PDB entry 9CGJ | electron microscopy, 2.80 A resolution | chains A and B of the 5 polymer chains in the assembly

# Chain A
Molecule: Delta-type opioid receptor
From: Homo sapiens
Reference sequence: P41143 (OPRD_HUMAN); residue numbers follow UniProt; this construct covers 38-338
Sequence (303 residues; numbered 36 to 338; the number before each row is that of its first residue):
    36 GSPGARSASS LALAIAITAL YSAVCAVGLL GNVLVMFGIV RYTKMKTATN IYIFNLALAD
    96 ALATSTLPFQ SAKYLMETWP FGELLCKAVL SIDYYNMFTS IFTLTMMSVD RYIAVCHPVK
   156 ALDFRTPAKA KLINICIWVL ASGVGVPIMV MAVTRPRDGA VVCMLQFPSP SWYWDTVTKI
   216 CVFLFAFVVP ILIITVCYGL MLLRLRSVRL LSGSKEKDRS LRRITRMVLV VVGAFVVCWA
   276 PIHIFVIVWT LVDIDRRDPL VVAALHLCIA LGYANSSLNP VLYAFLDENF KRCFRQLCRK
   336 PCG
Disordered / not traced: 36-43, 192-193, 329-338
Cystine bridges: C121-C198
Sequence notes: expression tag (36-37)
Small-molecule neighbours: A1AWC (N-{6-[(4bS,8R,8aS,15bR)-1,8a-dihydroxy-5,6,8,8a,9,15b-hexahydro-7H-4,8-methano[1]benzofuro[3,2-c]pyrido[3,4-b]acridin-7-yl]hexyl}guanidine): D95, A98, D128, Y129, N131, M132, S135, K214, V217, W274, I277, H278, V281, W284, I304, G307, Y308, S311
UniProt features mapped onto this chain:
  - lipidation: C333 (S-palmitoyl cysteine)
What the authors report for this chain:
  - binding site for A1AWC: D95, D128, S135, W284
  - binding site for A1AWC: Y129, M132, V217, I277, S311 (from molecular simulation)
  - mutagenesis - Q105A, K214A: increased signaling in response to A1AWC
  - mutagenesis - Q105A, K214A: abolished signaling in response to DPDPE
  - mutagenesis - Q105A, K214A: abolished binding to DPDPE
  - mutagenesis - Q105A: increased binding to A1AWC
  - mutagenesis - K214A, V281A: unchanged binding to A1AWC
  - mutagenesis - V281A (11-fold): decreased signaling in response to A1AWC
  - mutagenesis - V281A (3-fold): increased signaling in response to DPDPE
  - mutagenesis - V281A: increased binding to DPDPE
  - mutagenesis - D95A, N131A, S135A, S311A: abolished signaling
  - conformationally variable residues (side-chain flip): N131, S135, N310, S311

# Chain B
Molecule: Guanine nucleotide-binding protein G(i) subunit alpha-1
From: Homo sapiens
Notes: EC 3.6.5.-
Reference sequence: P63096 (GNAI1_HUMAN); residue numbers follow UniProt; this construct covers 1-354
Sequence (354 residues; each row starts with the number of its first residue):
     1 MGCTLSAEDK AAVERSKMID RNLREDGEKA AREVKLLLLG AGESGKNTIV KQMKIIHEAG
    61 YSEEECKQYK AVVYSNTIQS IIAIIRAMGR LKIDFGDSAR ADDARQLFVL AGAAEEGFMT
   121 AELAGVIKRL WKDSGVQACF NRSREYQLND SAAYYLNDLD RIAQPNYIPT QQDVLRTRVK
   181 TTGIVETHFT FKDLHFKMFD VGAQRSERKK WIHCFEGVTA IIFCVALSDY DLVLAEDEEM
   241 NRMHASMKLF DSICNNKWFT DTSIILFLNK KDLFEEKIKK SPLTICYPEY AGSNTYEEAA
   301 AYIQCQFEDL NKRKDTKEIY THFTCSTDTK NVQFVFDAVT DVIIKNNLKD CGLF
Disordered / not traced: 1-4, 55-181, 235-239
Sequence notes: engineered mutation N47 (Ser in P63096), A203 (Gly in P63096), A245 (Glu in P63096), S326 (Ala in P63096)
UniProt features mapped onto this chain:
  - region: K35 to K46, T48 (G1 motif), D173 to T181 (G2 motif), F196 to G202, Q204, R205 (G3 motif), I265 to D272 (G4 motif), T324, C325, T327 to T329 (G5 motif)
  - binding site (GTP): E43 to K46, T48, S151, L175 to T181, D200 to G202, Q204, N269 to D272
  - binding site (Mg(2+)): T181
  - modified residue: R178 (ADP-ribosylarginine), Q204 (Deamidated glutamine), C351 (ADP-ribosylcysteine)
  - lipidation: G2 (N-myristoyl glycine), C3 (S-palmitoyl cysteine)
  - natural variant: G40 (G40C: In NEDHISB; G40R: In NEDHISB), G45 (G45D: In NEDHISB), T48 (T48I: In NEDHISB; T48K: In NEDHISB), Q52 (Q52P: In NEDHISB), S75 (deletion: In NEDHISB; uncertain significance), Q172 (deletion: In NEDHISB), D173 (D173V: In NEDHISB), E186 to F189 (deletion: In NEDHISB; uncertain significance), C224 (C224Y: In NEDHISB), K270 (K270N: In NEDHISB; K270R: In NEDHISB), D272 (D272G: In NEDHISB), V332 (V332E: In NEDHISB; uncertain significance)
  - mutagenesis: G42 (G42R: Abolishes switch to an activated conformation and dissociation from beta and gamma subunits upon GTP binding. Abolishes interaction with RGS family members), E116 (E116L: Enhances interaction (inactive GDP-bound) with RGS14), Q147 (Q147L: Enhances interaction (inactive GDP-bound) with RGS14)

# How chain A and chain B interact
Residue-residue contacts (31):
  T84(A) - D350(B)  hydrogen bond (side chain-backbone)
  T84(A) - C351(B)
  R146(A) - C351(B)  hydrogen bond (side chain-backbone)
  A149(A) - N347(B)  hydrogen bond (backbone-side chain)
  V150(A) - I344(B)
  V150(A) - L348(B)  hydrophobic
  P153(A) - T340(B)
  V154(A) - K192(B)
  V154(A) - D193(B)
  L157(A) - R32(B)
  D158(A) - R32(B)
  R160(A) - D350(B)  salt bridge
  R160(A) - C351(B)  hydrogen bond
  M236(A) - L353(B)  hydrophobic
  L240(A) - I344(B)  hydrophobic
  L240(A) - L348(B)  hydrophobic
  V243(A) - I344(B)  hydrophobic
  R244(A) - E318(B)  salt bridge
  R244(A) - D341(B)
  R244(A) - K345(B)
  L245(A) - K345(B)
  E251(A) - D315(B)
  I259(A) - L353(B)
  M262(A) - L353(B)  hydrophobic
  D322(A) - C351(B)
  D322(A) - G352(B)
  E323(A) - G352(B)  hydrogen bond (backbone-backbone)
  E323(A) - L353(B)
  E323(A) - F354(B)  hydrogen bond (side chain-backbone)
  N324(A) - K349(B)
  N324(A) - G352(B)
Other interface residues (no listed pair), chain A (25 interface residues in all): D145, A156, R239, S255, L321
Other interface residues (no listed pair), chain B (21 interface residues in all): L194, Y320, F336, I343

# In short
25 residues of chain A and 21 residues of chain B are in contact, with 6 hydrogen bonds and 2 salt bridges.
Polar pairs include R160(A)-D350(B), R244(A)-E318(B) and T84(A)-D350(B). From the paper: a binding site for
A1AWC at D95(A), D128(A) and S135(A) among others; D95A, N131A and S135A of chain A, among others, abolish
signaling; 7 substitutions were tested in all.
Here chain A is Delta-type opioid receptor and chain B is Guanine nucleotide-binding protein G(i) subunit
alpha-1, both from Homo sapiens. Entry 9CGJ (CryoEM structure of delta opioid receptor bound to G proteins and
a partial agonist) was determined by electron microscopy together with 9CGK from the same study.
